Entry 1K3X (X-ray diffraction, 1.25 A resolution); this record covers chains C and A of the 3 polymer chains in the assembly.

[Chain C]
Molecule: 13-nt DNA strand
Sequence (13 nucleotides; each row starts with the number of its first residue):
   421 CCAGGAXGAAGCC
Not modelled in the structure: 421, 432-433
Modified residues: PED (pentane-3,4-diol-5-phosphate) at position 427

[Chain A]
Name: Endonuclease VIII
From: Escherichia coli
Notes: EC 3.2.2.-
Reference sequence: P50465 (END8_ECOLI); numbering as in UniProt (aligned over 1-262)
Chain sequence (262 residues; row label = number of the first residue in the row):
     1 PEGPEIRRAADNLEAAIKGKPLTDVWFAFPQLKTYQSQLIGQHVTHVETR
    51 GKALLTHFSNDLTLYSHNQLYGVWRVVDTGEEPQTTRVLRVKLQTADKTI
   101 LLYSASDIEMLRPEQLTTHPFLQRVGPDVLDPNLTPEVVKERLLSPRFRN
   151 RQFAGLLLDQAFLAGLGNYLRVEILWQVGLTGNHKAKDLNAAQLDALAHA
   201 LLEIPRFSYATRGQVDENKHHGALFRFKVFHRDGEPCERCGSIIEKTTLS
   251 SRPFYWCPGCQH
Not modelled in the structure: 214-222

[How chain C and chain A interact]
Residue-residue contacts (25; chain C residue first):
  DA426(C) - Leu70(A)  base contact
  DA426(C) - Lys246(A)  phosphate contact
  DA426(C) - Pro253(A)  phosphate contact
  PED_427(C) - Pro1(A)  covalent bond
  PED_427(C) - Glu2(A)  sugar contact
  PED_427(C) - Leu70(A)  sugar contact
  PED_427(C) - Asn168(A)  base contact
  PED_427(C) - Tyr169(A)  sugar contact
  PED_427(C) - Phe230(A)  base contact
  PED_427(C) - Arg252(A)  hydrogen bond to the phosphate
  PED_427(C) - Pro253(A)  base contact
  DG428(C) - Glu2(A)  phosphate contact
  DG428(C) - Lys52(A)  salt bridge to the phosphate
  DG428(C) - His67(A)  phosphate contact
  DG428(C) - Gln69(A)  base contact
  DG428(C) - Leu70(A)  base contact
  DG428(C) - Gly167(A)  phosphate contact
  DG428(C) - Asn168(A)  hydrogen bond to the phosphate
  DG428(C) - Arg252(A)  salt bridge to the phosphate
  DA429(C) - Lys52(A)  salt bridge to the phosphate
  DA429(C) - His67(A)  salt bridge to the phosphate
  DA429(C) - Phe121(A)  phosphate contact
  DA429(C) - Gln160(A)  hydrogen bond to the phosphate
  DA430(C) - Phe121(A)  phosphate contact
  DA430(C) - Arg124(A)  salt bridge to the phosphate
Interface residues without a listed pair, chain A (17 interface residues in all): Leu158

[Overview]
5 residues of chain C face 17 of chain A across their interface, with 1 covalent bond, 3 hydrogen bonds and 5
salt bridges. Polar contacts include PED_427(C)-Arg252(A), DG428(C)-Asn168(A) and DA429(C)-Gln160(A).
Chain C is a 13-nt DNA strand and chain A is Endonuclease VIII (Escherichia coli); the structure, Crystal
structure of a trapped reaction intermediate of the DNA repair enzyme Endonuclease VIII with Brominated-DNA,
was determined by X-ray diffraction together with 1K3W from the same study.
